PDB entry 6U31 | X-ray diffraction, 1.58 A resolution | chain A

[Chain A]
Protein: Cytochrome P450
Source organism: Rhodopseudomonas palustris (strain HaA2)
Notes: EC 1.14.-.-
UniProtKB: Q2IU02 (Q2IU02_RHOP2); residues 0-409 here correspond to UniProt positions 1-410 (UniProt number = residue number + 1)
Amino-acid sequence (410 residues; numbered 0 to 409; the number before each row is that of its first residue; numbering starts at 0):
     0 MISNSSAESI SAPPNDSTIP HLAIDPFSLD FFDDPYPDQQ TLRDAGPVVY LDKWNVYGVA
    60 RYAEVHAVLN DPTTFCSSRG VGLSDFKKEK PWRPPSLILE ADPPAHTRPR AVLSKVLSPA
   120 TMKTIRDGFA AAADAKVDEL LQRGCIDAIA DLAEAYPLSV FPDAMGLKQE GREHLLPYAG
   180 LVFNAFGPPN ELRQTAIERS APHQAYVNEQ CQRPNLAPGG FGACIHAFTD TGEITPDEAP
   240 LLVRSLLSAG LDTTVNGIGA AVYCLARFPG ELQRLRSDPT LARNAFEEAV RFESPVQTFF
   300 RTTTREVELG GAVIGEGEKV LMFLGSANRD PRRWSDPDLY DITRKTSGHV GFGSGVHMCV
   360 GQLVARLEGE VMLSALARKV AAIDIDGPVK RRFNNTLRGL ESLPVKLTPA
Disordered / not traced: 0-16
Bound ions: heme Fe: Cys-358 (together with 4-(1H-imidazol-1-yl)benzoic acid)
Residues lining bound ligands:
  - heme (HEM): Leu-68, Val-80, Ile-97, Leu-98, His-105, Arg-109, Leu-112, Leu-116, Phe-160, Ser-244, Leu-245, Ala-248, Gly-249, Thr-252, Thr-253, Gly-256, Phe-285, Val-289, Pro-294, Val-295, Phe-298, Arg-300, Leu-323, Val-349, Gly-350, Phe-351, Gly-352, Val-355, His-356, Met-357, Cys-358, Val-359, Gly-360, Val-363, Ala-364
  - 4-(1H-imidazol-1-yl)benzoic acid (PQP): Arg-92, Ser-95, Ile-97, Leu-98, Val-181, Phe-182, Phe-185, Ser-244, Ser-247, Ala-248, Thr-252, Val-295, Phe-298

[Overview]
Ligands of chain A: heme and 4-(1H-imidazol-1-yl)benzoic acid.
Chain A is Cytochrome P450 (Rhodopseudomonas palustris (strain HaA2)); the structure, The crystal structure of
4-(1H-imidazol-1-yl)benzoate-bound CYP199A4, was determined by X-ray diffraction, deposited together with
7N14.
